9O6T - chains C and E of the 24 polymer chains in the assembly; structure by electron microscopy, 22.00 A resolution (very low resolution: no residue pairs are listed; an interface is given only as per-side residue counts).

# Chain C (and E)
Name: Prohibitin-2
Source organism: Homo sapiens
Notes: chain E of this document is another copy of the same molecule, construct and numbering; everything in this record applies to it too
UniProt: Q99623 (PHB2_HUMAN); residues 1-299 here = UniProt positions 1-299
Chain sequence (299 residues; row label = number of the first residue in the row):
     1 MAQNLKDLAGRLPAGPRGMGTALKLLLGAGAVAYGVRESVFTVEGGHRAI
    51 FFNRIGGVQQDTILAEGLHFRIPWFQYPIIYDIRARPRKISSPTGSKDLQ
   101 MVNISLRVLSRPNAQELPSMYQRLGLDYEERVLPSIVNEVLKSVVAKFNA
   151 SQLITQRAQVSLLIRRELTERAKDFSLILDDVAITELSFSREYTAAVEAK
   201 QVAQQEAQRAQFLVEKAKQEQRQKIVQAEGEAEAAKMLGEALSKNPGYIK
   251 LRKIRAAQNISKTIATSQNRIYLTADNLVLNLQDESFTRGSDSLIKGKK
Not modelled in the structure: 1-190

# How chain C and chain E interact
At this resolution (22 A) residue pairs are not listed: 28 residues of chain C and 18 of chain E lie at the interface.

# In short
28 residues of chain C face 18 of chain E across their interface.
Both chains are Prohibitin-2 (Homo sapiens). Entry 9O6T (Structure of the human prohibitin complex in the open
state) was determined by electron microscopy together with 9O6S from the same study.
